6DW0 - chains A and B of the 5 polymer chains in the assembly; structure by electron microscopy, 3.80 A resolution.

== Chain A ==
Molecule: Gamma-aminobutyric acid receptor subunit alpha-1
Source organism: Rattus norvegicus
Reference sequence: P62813 (GBRA1_RAT); the construct has insertions or renumbered stretches relative to UniProt, so the offset changes along the chain: -26 to 313 = UniProt 1-340; 315-361 = UniProt 409-455
Chain sequence (402 residues; numbered -26 to 375; the number before each row is that of its first residue; numbers below 1 keep their minus sign (Met-26 is residue -26)):
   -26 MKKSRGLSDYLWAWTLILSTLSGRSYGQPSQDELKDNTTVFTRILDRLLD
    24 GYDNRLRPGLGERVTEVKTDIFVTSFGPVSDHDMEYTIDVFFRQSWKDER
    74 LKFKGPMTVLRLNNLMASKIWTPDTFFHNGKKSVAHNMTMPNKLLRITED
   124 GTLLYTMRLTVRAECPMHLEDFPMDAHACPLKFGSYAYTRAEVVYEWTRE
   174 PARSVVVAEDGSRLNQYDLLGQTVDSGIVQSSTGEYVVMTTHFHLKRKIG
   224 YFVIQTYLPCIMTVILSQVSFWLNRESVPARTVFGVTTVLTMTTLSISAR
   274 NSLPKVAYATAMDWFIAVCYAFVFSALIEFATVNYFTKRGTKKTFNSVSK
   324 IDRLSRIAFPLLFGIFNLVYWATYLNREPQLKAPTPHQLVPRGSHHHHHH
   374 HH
Disordered / not traced: -26 to 11, 308-375
Construct notes: linker (314); expression tag (362-375)
Curated features (UniProtKB/Swiss-Prot):
  - binding site (4-aminobutanoate): Arg66, Thr129
  - glycosylation (N-linked (GlcNAc...) asparagine): Asn10, Asn110
Cystine bridges: Cys138-Cys152
Glycans and other covalent adducts: glycan linked to Asn110
Small-molecule neighbours:
  - gamma-amino-butanoic acid (ABU), molecule 1: Phe64, Arg66, Thr129
  - gamma-amino-butanoic acid (ABU), molecule 2: Phe99, Tyr159, Ser204, Thr206, Tyr209
What the authors report for this chain:
  - post-translational modification sites: Asn110

== Chain B ==
Molecule: Gamma-aminobutyric acid receptor subunit beta-1
Source organism: Rattus norvegicus
Reference sequence: P15431 (GBRB1_RAT); the construct has insertions or renumbered stretches relative to UniProt, so the offset changes along the chain: -24 to 308 = UniProt 1-333; 311-345 = UniProt 440-474
Chain sequence (384 residues; numbered -24 to 359; the number before each row is that of its first residue; numbers below 1 keep their minus sign (Met-24 is residue -24)):
   -24 MWTVQNRESLGLLSFPVMVAMVCCAHSSNEPSNMSYVKETVDRLLKGYDI
    26 RLRPDFGGPPVDVGMRIDVASIDMVSEVNMDYTLTMYFQQSWKDKRLSYS
    76 GIPLNLTLDNRVADQLWVPDTYFLNDKKSFVHGVTVKNRMIRLHPDGTVL
   126 YGLRITTTAACMMDLRRYPLDEQNCTLEIESYGYTTDDIEFYWNGGEGAV
   176 TGVNKIELPQFSIVDYKMVSKKVEFTTGAYPRLSLSFRLKRNIGYFILQT
   226 YMPSTLITILSWVSFWINYDASAARVALGITTVLTMTTISTHLRETLPKI
   276 PYVKAIDIYLMGCFVFVFLALLEYAFVNYIFFGGTIPDLTDVNSIDKWSR
   326 MFFPITFSLFNVVYWLYYVHLVPRGSHHHHHHHH
Disordered / not traced: -24 to 9, 303-319, 346-359
Construct notes: linker (309-310); expression tag (346-359)
Curated features (UniProtKB/Swiss-Prot):
  - binding site (histamine): Tyr97, Ser156, Tyr157, Thr202
  - binding site (4-aminobutanoate): Tyr157, Thr202
  - glycosylation (N-linked (GlcNAc...) asparagine): Asn8, Asn80, Asn149
Cystine bridges: Cys136-Cys150
Glycans and other covalent adducts: N-acetylglucosamine (NAG) linked to Asn80; glycan linked to Asn149
Small-molecule neighbours:
  - gamma-amino-butanoic acid (ABU), molecule 1: Tyr62, Gln64, Met115
  - gamma-amino-butanoic acid (ABU), molecule 2: Tyr97, Glu155, Ser156, Tyr157, Thr202, Tyr205

== How chain A and chain B interact ==
Residue-residue contacts (57):
  Gly24(A) with Lys13(B)
  Asp26(A) with Lys13(B)
  Asn27(A) with Asp84(B)
  Arg28(A) with Val16(B); Asp17(B), salt bridge; Leu20(B); Leu83(B); Asp84(B); Val87(B)
  Leu29(A) with Leu83(B), hydrophobic
  Asp56(A) with Met49(B)
  Met57(A) with Pro184(B), hydrophobic
  Ser91(A) with Arg86(B), hydrogen bond (backbone-side chain)
  Thr98(A) with Thr110(B), hydrogen bond (backbone-side chain)
  Phe99(A) with Tyr62(B); Val109(B), hydrophobic; Asn113(B); Arg129(B)
  Phe100(A) with Val109(B), hydrophobic; Arg129(B)
  Gly103(A) with Arg129(B), hydrogen bond (backbone-side chain)
  Lys104(A) with Asp48(B), salt bridge; Phe105(B); His107(B)
  Lys105(A) with Phe105(B)
  Ser106(A) with Val109(B)
  Met130(A) with Thr110(B)
  Leu132(A) with Val109(B)
  Tyr159(A) with Asn113(B), hydrogen bond (side chain-backbone); Arg114(B); Met115(B); Gly127(B), hydrogen bond (side chain-backbone); Leu128(B), hydrogen bond (side chain-backbone); Arg129(B), hydrogen bond (side chain-backbone)
  Ala160(A) with Thr82(B); Met115(B), hydrophobic
  Tyr161(A) with Thr82(B)
  Ser205(A) with Thr176(B)
  Thr206(A) with Gln64(B), hydrogen bond; Met115(B); Arg117(B)
  Pro252(A) with Ala249(B), hydrophobic
  Thr255(A) with Ile242(B)
  Val256(A) with Ala249(B), hydrophobic
  Val259(A) with Val238(B), hydrophobic
  Leu263(A) with Thr256(B); Leu259(B), hydrophobic; Thr260(B)
  Ile270(A) with Thr263(B)
  Arg273(A) with Tyr220(B)
  Leu276(A) with Tyr220(B)
  Pro277(A) with Tyr220(B)
  Lys278(A) with Pro184(B); Tyr220(B)
  Val279(A) with Tyr220(B)
  Ala280(A) with Asn217(B)
  Leu300(A) with Ile234(B), hydrophobic
Interface residues without a listed pair, chain A (44 interface residues in all): Tyr25, Pro96, Asp97, Ala108, Tyr209, Val262, Thr266, Thr267, Asn307
Interface residues without a listed pair, chain B (48 interface residues in all): Val12, Arg41, Gly108, Val111, Thr131, Gly219, Gln224, Leu231, Leu235, Ala246, Ile264, His267

== In short ==
Chain A and chain B form an interface of 44 and 48 residues respectively; the contacts include 8 hydrogen
bonds and 2 salt bridges. Among the polar pairs are Arg28(A)-Asp17(B), Lys104(A)-Asp48(B) and
Ser91(A)-Arg86(B). One gamma-amino-butanoic acid molecule is bound between chain A and chain B. The paper
reports a modification site at Asn110(A).
Here chain A is Gamma-aminobutyric acid receptor subunit alpha-1 and chain B is Gamma-aminobutyric acid
receptor subunit beta-1, both from Rattus norvegicus. Entry 6DW0 (Cryo-EM structure of the
benzodiazepine-sensitive alpha1beta1gamma2S tri-heteromeric GABAA receptor in complex with GABA (Whole map))
was determined by electron microscopy (same publication as 6DW1).
